Entry 8RN7 (electron microscopy, 3.09 A resolution); this record covers chains B and C of the 5 polymer chains in the assembly.

== Chain B ==
Name: RNA-directed RNA polymerase catalytic subunit
From: Influenza B virus (B/Memphis/13/2003)
Notes: EC 2.7.7.48
UniProtKB: Q5V8Y6 (Q5V8Y6_9INFB); numbering as in UniProt (aligned over 1-752)
Chain sequence (752 residues; numbered 1 to 752; the number before each row is that of its first residue):
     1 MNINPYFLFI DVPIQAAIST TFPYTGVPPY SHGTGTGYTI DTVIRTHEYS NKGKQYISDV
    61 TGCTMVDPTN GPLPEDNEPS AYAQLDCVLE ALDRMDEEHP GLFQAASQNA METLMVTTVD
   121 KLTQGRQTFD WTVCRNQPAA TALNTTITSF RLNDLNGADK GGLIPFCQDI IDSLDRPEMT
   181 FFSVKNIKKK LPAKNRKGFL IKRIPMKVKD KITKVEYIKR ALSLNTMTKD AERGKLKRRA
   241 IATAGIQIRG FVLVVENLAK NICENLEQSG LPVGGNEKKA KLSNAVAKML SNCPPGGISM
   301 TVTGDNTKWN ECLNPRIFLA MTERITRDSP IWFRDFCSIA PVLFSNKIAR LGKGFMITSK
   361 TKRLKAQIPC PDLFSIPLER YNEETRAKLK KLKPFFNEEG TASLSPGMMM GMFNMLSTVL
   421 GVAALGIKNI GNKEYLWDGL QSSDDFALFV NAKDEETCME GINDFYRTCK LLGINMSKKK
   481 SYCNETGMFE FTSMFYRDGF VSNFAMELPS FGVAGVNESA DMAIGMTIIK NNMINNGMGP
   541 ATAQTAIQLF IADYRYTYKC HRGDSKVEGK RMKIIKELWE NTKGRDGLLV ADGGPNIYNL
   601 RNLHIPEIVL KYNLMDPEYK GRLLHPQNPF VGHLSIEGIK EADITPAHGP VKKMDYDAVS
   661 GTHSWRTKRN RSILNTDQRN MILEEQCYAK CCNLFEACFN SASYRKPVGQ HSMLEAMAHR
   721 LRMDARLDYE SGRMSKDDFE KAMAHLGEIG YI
Disordered / not traced: 32-33, 190-200, 644-651, 668-680
Ion coordination: Mg2+ near Gly304 (its only coordinating residue here)

== Chain C ==
Name: Polymerase basic protein 2
From: Influenza B virus (B/Memphis/13/2003)
UniProtKB: Q5V8X3 (Q5V8X3_9INFB); residue numbers follow UniProt; this construct covers 1-770
Chain sequence (799 residues; numbered 1 to 799; the number before each row is that of its first residue):
     1 MTLAKIELLK QLLRDNEAKT VLKQTTVDQY NIIRKFNTSR IEKNPSLRMK WAMCSNFPLA
    61 LTKGDMANRI PLEYKGIQLK TNAEDIGTKG QMCSIAAVTW WNTYGPIGDT EGFERVYESF
   121 FLRKMRLDNA TWGRITFGPV ERVRKRVLLN PLTKEMPPDE ASNVIMEILF PKEAGIPRES
   181 TWIHRELIKE KREKLKGTMI TPIVLAYMLE RELVARRRFL PVAGATSAEF IEMLHCLQGE
   241 NWRQIYHPGG NKLTESRSQS MIVACRKIIR RSIVASNPLE LAVEIANKTV IDTEPLKSCL
   301 AAIDGGDVAC DIIRAALGLK IRQRQRFGRL ELKRISGRGF KNDEEILIGN GTIQKIGIWD
   361 GEEEFHVRCG ECRGILKKSK MKLEKLLINS AKKEDMRDLI ILCMVFSQDT RMFQGVRGEI
   421 NFLNRAGQLL SPMYQLQRYF LNRSNDLFDQ WGYEESPKAS ELHGINESMN ASDYTLKGVV
   481 VTRNVIDDFS STETEKVSIT KNLSLIKRTG EVIMGANDVS ELESQAQLMI TYDTPKMWEM
   541 GTTKELVQNT YQWVLKNLVT LKAQFLLGKE DMFQWDAFEA FESIIPQKMA GQYSGFARAV
   601 LKQMRDQEVM KTDQFIKLLP FCFSPPKLRS NGEPYQFLKL VLKGGGENFI EVRKGSPLFS
   661 YNPQTEVLTI CGRMMSLKGK IEDEERNRSM GNAVLAGFLV SGKYDPDLGD FKTIEELEKL
   721 KPGEKANILL YQGKPVKVVK RKRYSALSND ISQGIKRQRM TVESMGWALS GWSHPQFEKG
   781 GGSGGGSGGS AWSHPQFEK
Disordered / not traced: 37-42, 84-90, 250-799
Sequence notes: expression tag (771-799)

== Interface between chain B and chain C ==
Residue-residue contacts (187; chain B residue first):
  Asp120(B) - Asp28(C)
  Asp120(B) - Asn31(C)
  Asp120(B) - Ile32(C)
  Thr123(B) - Ile32(C)
  Thr123(B) - Lys35(C)
  Ala140(B) - Ile32(C)
  Ala140(B) - Lys35(C)
  Ala140(B) - Phe36(C)
  Thr141(B) - Phe36(C)
  Asn144(B) - Ile32(C)
  Asn144(B) - Ile33(C)
  Asn144(B) - Phe36(C)
  Ile147(B) - Gln29(C)
  Arg151(B) - Gln24(C)  hydrogen bond (side chain-backbone)
  Arg151(B) - Gln29(C)  hydrogen bond
  Ala158(B) - Gln29(C)
  Asp159(B) - Thr26(C)
  Asp159(B) - Gln29(C)
  Asn276(B) - Arg142(C)
  Asn276(B) - Arg144(C)  hydrogen bond
  Glu277(B) - Phe219(C)
  Ala280(B) - Arg144(C)
  Val513(B) - Ser46(C)
  Gly515(B) - Met49(C)
  Val516(B) - Met49(C)
  Lys530(B) - His235(C)
  Met533(B) - His235(C)
  Ile534(B) - Leu220(C)  hydrophobic
  Ile534(B) - His235(C)
  Asp553(B) - Lys50(C)  salt bridge
  Tyr556(B) - Lys50(C)
  Thr557(B) - Lys50(C)  hydrogen bond
  Thr557(B) - Met53(C)
  Tyr558(B) - Met49(C)
  Lys570(B) - Cys54(C)
  Lys570(B) - Ser55(C)
  Lys570(B) - Gln78(C)
  Arg571(B) - Ile95(C)
  Arg571(B) - Thr99(C)
  Ile574(B) - Tyr74(C)  hydrophobic
  Ile574(B) - Ala96(C)
  Ile574(B) - Thr99(C)
  Ile574(B) - Trp100(C)
  Ile574(B) - Thr103(C)
  Ile575(B) - Thr99(C)
  Glu577(B) - Tyr74(C)  hydrogen bond
  Glu577(B) - Lys75(C)  salt bridge
  Leu578(B) - Thr103(C)
  Asn581(B) - Thr103(C)
  Asp592(B) - Asn102(C)
  Leu600(B) - His235(C)  hydrogen bond (backbone-side chain)
  Leu600(B) - Cys236(C)  hydrogen bond (backbone-side chain)
  Arg601(B) - Leu127(C)
  Arg601(B) - Met233(C)
  Arg601(B) - His235(C)
  Arg601(B) - Cys236(C)
  Asn602(B) - Leu127(C)
  His604(B) - Arg123(C)
  His604(B) - Glu232(C)  salt bridge
  His604(B) - Met233(C)
  His604(B) - His235(C)
  Ile605(B) - Arg123(C)
  Ile605(B) - Leu127(C)  hydrophobic
  Val609(B) - Phe120(C)
  Val609(B) - Phe121(C)  hydrophobic
  Val609(B) - Lys124(C)
  Leu610(B) - Lys124(C)
  Tyr612(B) - Thr110(C)
  Tyr612(B) - Glu114(C)
  Tyr612(B) - Phe121(C)  hydrophobic
  Tyr619(B) - Asn102(C)
  Lys620(B) - Thr110(C)
  Gly621(B) - Pro106(C)
  Gly621(B) - Ile107(C)
  Gly621(B) - Gly108(C)  hydrogen bond (backbone-backbone)
  Arg622(B) - Trp101(C)  hydrogen bond (backbone-side chain)
  Arg622(B) - Thr103(C)  hydrogen bond (side chain-backbone)
  Arg622(B) - Tyr104(C)
  Arg622(B) - Gly105(C)
  Arg622(B) - Pro106(C)
  Arg622(B) - Ile107(C)
  Leu623(B) - Asn102(C)
  Leu624(B) - Phe113(C)  hydrophobic
  His625(B) - Trp101(C)
  His625(B) - Pro106(C)  hydrogen bond (side chain-backbone)
  His625(B) - Ile107(C)
  His625(B) - Gly108(C)  hydrogen bond (side chain-backbone)
  Pro626(B) - Gly108(C)
  Pro626(B) - Asp109(C)
  Pro626(B) - Met199(C)  hydrophobic
  Gln627(B) - Trp101(C)
  Asn628(B) - Trp101(C)
  Pro629(B) - Leu61(C)
  Pro629(B) - Thr62(C)  hydrogen bond (backbone-side chain)
  Pro629(B) - Met66(C)  hydrophobic
  Pro629(B) - Trp101(C)
  Phe630(B) - Leu61(C)  hydrophobic
  Phe630(B) - Val98(C)  hydrophobic
  Phe630(B) - Trp101(C)  hydrophobic
  Gly632(B) - Thr62(C)
  His633(B) - Thr201(C)  hydrogen bond
  Ile636(B) - Thr201(C)
  Ile636(B) - Ile203(C)  hydrophobic
  Glu637(B) - Arg34(C)
  Ile639(B) - Val204(C)  hydrophobic
  Lys640(B) - Tyr207(C)
  Asp657(B) - Arg123(C)  salt bridge
  Asp657(B) - Arg211(C)  salt bridge
  Asp657(B) - Arg216(C)  salt bridge
  Ala658(B) - Phe120(C)
  Val659(B) - Phe113(C)  hydrophobic
  Val659(B) - Tyr117(C)  hydrophobic
  Ser660(B) - Phe113(C)
  Ser660(B) - Tyr117(C)  hydrogen bond (backbone-side chain)
  Ser660(B) - Val204(C)
  Thr662(B) - Val98(C)
  Thr662(B) - Trp101(C)
  Thr662(B) - Asn102(C)  hydrogen bond
  His663(B) - Asn102(C)
  Trp665(B) - Met49(C)  hydrophobic
  Trp665(B) - Leu59(C)  hydrophobic
  Arg666(B) - Leu59(C)
  Arg666(B) - Ala60(C)  hydrogen bond (backbone-backbone)
  Thr667(B) - Pro58(C)
  Thr667(B) - Leu59(C)
  Thr667(B) - Ala60(C)  hydrogen bond (backbone-backbone)
  Cys687(B) - Glu17(C)
  Cys687(B) - Ala18(C)  hydrogen bond (side chain-backbone)
  Tyr688(B) - Val21(C)  hydrophobic
  Tyr688(B) - Ile33(C)  hydrophobic
  Tyr688(B) - Phe36(C)  hydrophobic
  Lys690(B) - Leu12(C)
  Cys691(B) - Leu12(C)  hydrophobic
  Cys691(B) - Val21(C)  hydrophobic
  Cys691(B) - Leu22(C)  hydrophobic
  Cys692(B) - Tyr30(C)  hydrophobic
  Cys692(B) - Ile33(C)  hydrophobic
  Cys692(B) - Arg34(C)
  Leu694(B) - Leu8(C)  hydrophobic
  Leu694(B) - Leu12(C)  hydrophobic
  Phe695(B) - Val27(C)  hydrophobic
  Phe695(B) - Tyr30(C)  hydrophobic
  Ala697(B) - Lys5(C)
  Cys698(B) - Lys5(C)
  Asn700(B) - Phe170(C)
  Ser701(B) - Met166(C)
  Ser701(B) - Phe170(C)
  Ser701(B) - Glu173(C)  hydrogen bond
  Ala702(B) - Tyr30(C)  hydrophobic
  Ser703(B) - Ile203(C)
  Tyr704(B) - Ser162(C)
  Tyr704(B) - Ile165(C)
  Tyr704(B) - Ala206(C)  hydrophobic
  Tyr704(B) - Glu210(C)  hydrogen bond
  Lys706(B) - Asp28(C)  salt bridge
  Lys706(B) - Asn31(C)  hydrogen bond
  Pro707(B) - Val27(C)  hydrophobic
  Pro707(B) - Asp28(C)
  Pro707(B) - Tyr30(C)  hydrophobic
  Pro707(B) - Asn31(C)
  Val708(B) - Asp28(C)
  Gly709(B) - Val27(C)
  Gly709(B) - Asp28(C)  hydrogen bond (backbone-backbone)
  Gln710(B) - Thr26(C)
  His711(B) - Thr26(C)
  His711(B) - Val27(C)  hydrogen bond (backbone-backbone)
  Ser712(B) - Leu22(C)
  Ser712(B) - Lys23(C)
  Ser712(B) - Thr25(C)
  Ser712(B) - Val27(C)
  Met713(B) - Leu22(C)  hydrogen bond (backbone-backbone)
  Met713(B) - Thr25(C)  hydrogen bond (backbone-backbone)
  Met713(B) - Tyr30(C)  hydrophobic
  Leu714(B) - Leu22(C)
  Leu714(B) - Lys23(C)
  Met717(B) - Leu22(C)  hydrophobic
  Arg720(B) - Glu173(C)  salt bridge
  Leu721(B) - Thr2(C)
  Leu721(B) - Lys5(C)
  Leu721(B) - Ile6(C)  hydrophobic
  Ala725(B) - Thr2(C)
  Asp728(B) - Thr2(C)
  Asp738(B) - Leu3(C)
  His745(B) - Ile6(C)
  His745(B) - Lys10(C)
  Glu748(B) - Lys10(C)  salt bridge
  Ile749(B) - Leu9(C)  hydrophobic
Other interface residues (no listed pair), chain B (117 interface residues in all): Leu143, Gly161, Met227, Asp230, Ala514, Asn517, Asp521, Asn535, Lys559, Lys573, Leu603, Pro606, Leu683, Glu685, Phe699, Ala716, Asp724, Met734, Ala742, Leu746
Other interface residues (no listed pair), chain C (101 interface residues in all): Met1, Leu13, Lys43, Pro45, Ala52, Asn56, Ile70, Ile77, Cys93, Ala97, Trp132, Ile200, Pro202, Pro221, Leu234

== Overview ==
117 residues of chain B face 101 of chain C across their interface, with 26 hydrogen bonds and 9 salt bridges.
Polar contacts include Asp553(B)-Lys50(C), Glu577(B)-Lys75(C) and His604(B)-Glu232(C).
Here chain B is RNA-directed RNA polymerase catalytic subunit and chain C is Polymerase basic protein 2, both
from Influenza B virus (B/Memphis/13/2003). Entry 8RN7 (Pseudo-symmetrical influenza B polymerase apo-dimer,
core-only moeity (from "Influenza B polymerase pseudo-symmetrical dimer" | Local refinement)) was determined
by electron microscopy (same publication as 8RN1, 8RN2, 8RN3, 8RN4, 8RN5, 8RN6 and 5 further entries).
